Entry 8GKR (X-ray diffraction, 2.78 A resolution); this record covers chains A and T of the 3 polymer chains in the assembly.

[Chain A]
Name: DNA polymerase eta
From: Homo sapiens
Notes: EC 2.7.7.7
UniProt: Q9Y253 (POLH_HUMAN); residue numbers follow UniProt; this construct covers 1-432
Amino-acid sequence (432 residues; each row starts with the number of its first residue):
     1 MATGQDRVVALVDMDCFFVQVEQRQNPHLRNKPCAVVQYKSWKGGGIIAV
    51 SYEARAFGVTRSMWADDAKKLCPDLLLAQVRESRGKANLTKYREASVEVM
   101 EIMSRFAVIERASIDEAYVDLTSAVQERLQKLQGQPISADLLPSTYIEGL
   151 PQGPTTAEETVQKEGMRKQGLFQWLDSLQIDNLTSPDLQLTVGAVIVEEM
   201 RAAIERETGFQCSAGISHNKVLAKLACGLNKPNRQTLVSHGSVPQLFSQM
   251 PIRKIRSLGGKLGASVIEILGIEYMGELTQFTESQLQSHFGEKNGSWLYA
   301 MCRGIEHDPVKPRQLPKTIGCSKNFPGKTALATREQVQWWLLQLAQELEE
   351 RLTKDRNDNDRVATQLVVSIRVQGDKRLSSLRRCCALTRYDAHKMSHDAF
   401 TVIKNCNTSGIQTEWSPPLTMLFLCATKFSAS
Unresolved in the structure: 1, 153-159
Bound ions: Ca2+ site 1: Asp13, Asp115, Glu116 (together with 5-FdUTP) (shared with 1 residue of chain P); Ca2+ site 2: Asp13, Met14, Asp115 (together with 5-FdUTP)
Ligand contacts: 5-FdUTP (B7P; 2'-deoxy-5-fluorouridine 5'-(tetrahydrogen triphosphate)): Asp13, Met14, Asp15, Cys16, Phe17, Phe18, Ile48, Ala49, Tyr52, Arg55, Arg61, Ile114, Asp115, Glu116, Lys231

[Chain T]
Molecule: 12-nt DNA strand
Sequence (12 nucleotides; numbered 1 to 12; the number before each row is that of its first residue):
     1 CATACTCACACT
Unresolved in the structure: 1
Ligand contacts: 5-FdUTP (B7P; 2'-deoxy-5-fluorouridine 5'-(tetrahydrogen triphosphate)): DT3, DA4, DC5

[Chain A / chain T interface]
Contacting residue pairs - 34 pairs, chain A then chain T:
  Gln38(A) - DT3(T)  base contact
  Gln38(A) - DA4(T)  hydrogen bond to the sugar
  Tyr39(A) - DA4(T)  sugar contact
  Tyr39(A) - DC5(T)  hydrogen bond to the phosphate
  Trp42(A) - DA2(T)  stacking on the base
  Gly46(A) - DT3(T)  base contact
  Ile47(A) - DT3(T)  hydrogen bond to the base
  Ile48(A) - DT3(T)  base contact
  Arg61(A) - DT3(T)  base contact
  Ser62(A) - DT3(T)  base contact
  Trp64(A) - DT3(T)  phosphate contact
  Trp64(A) - DA4(T)  phosphate contact
  Lys86(A) - DC5(T)  phosphate contact
  Lys86(A) - DT6(T)  salt bridge to the phosphate
  Leu89(A) - DT6(T)  phosphate contact
  Lys311(A) - DC9(T)  salt bridge to the phosphate
  Arg313(A) - DA8(T)  sugar contact
  Arg313(A) - DC9(T)  salt bridge to the phosphate
  Pro316(A) - DA8(T)  phosphate contact
  Lys317(A) - DA8(T)  hydrogen bond to the phosphate
  Lys317(A) - DC9(T)  salt bridge to the phosphate
  Thr318(A) - DC7(T)  sugar contact
  Thr318(A) - DA8(T)  hydrogen bond to the phosphate
  Ile319(A) - DC7(T)  phosphate contact
  Gly320(A) - DT6(T)  sugar contact
  Gly320(A) - DC7(T)  hydrogen bond to the phosphate
  Cys321(A) - DT6(T)  phosphate contact
  Ser322(A) - DC5(T)  sugar contact
  Ser322(A) - DT6(T)  hydrogen bond to the phosphate
  Lys323(A) - DC5(T)  salt bridge to the phosphate
  Asn324(A) - DA4(T)  phosphate contact
  Asn324(A) - DC5(T)  hydrogen bond to the phosphate
  Pro326(A) - DA2(T)  base contact
  Arg351(A) - DC7(T)  salt bridge to the phosphate
Also at the interface, not in a pair above, chain A (31 interface residues in all): Met63, Ala87, Arg93, Arg111, Thr329, Glu347, Leu378

[Overview]
31 residues of chain A and 8 residues of chain T are in contact; the contacts include 8 hydrogen bonds, 6 salt
bridges and 1 aromatic stacking contact. Polar contacts include Ile47(A)-DT3(T), Gln38(A)-DA4(T) and
Tyr39(A)-DC5(T). 5-FdUTP is bound between chain A and chain T.
Chain A is DNA polymerase eta (Homo sapiens) and chain T is a 12-nt DNA strand; the structure, Crystal
structure of human DNA polymerase eta incorporating 5F-dUTP across dA, was determined by X-ray diffraction.
